Entry 8SZT (X-ray diffraction, 2.50 A resolution); this record covers chains B and A.

# Chain B (and A)
Protein: Histone deacetylase domain-containing protein
Organism: Acinetobacter baumannii
Notes: chain A of this document is another copy of the same molecule, construct and numbering; everything in this record applies to it too
UniProt: R8YPJ7 (R8YPJ7_ACIPI); residues 1-370 here = UniProt positions 1-370
Amino-acid sequence (372 residues; row label = number of the first residue in the row; numbers below 1 keep their minus sign (Gly-1 is residue -1)):
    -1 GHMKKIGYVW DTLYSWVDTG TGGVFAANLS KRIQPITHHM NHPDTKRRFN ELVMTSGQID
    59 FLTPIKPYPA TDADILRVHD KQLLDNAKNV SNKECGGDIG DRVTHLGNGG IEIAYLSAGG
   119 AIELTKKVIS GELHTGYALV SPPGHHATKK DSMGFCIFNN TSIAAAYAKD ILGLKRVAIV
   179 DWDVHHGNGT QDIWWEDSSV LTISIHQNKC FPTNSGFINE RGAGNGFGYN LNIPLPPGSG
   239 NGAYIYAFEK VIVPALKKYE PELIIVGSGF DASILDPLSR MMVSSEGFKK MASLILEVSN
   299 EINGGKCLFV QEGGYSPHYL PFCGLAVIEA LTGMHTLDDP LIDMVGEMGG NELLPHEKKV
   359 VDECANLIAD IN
Not modelled in the structure: -1 to 2, 93-94, 341-346 (chain A: -1 to 2, 341-343)
Differences from the reference sequence: expression tag (-1 to 0); conflict Ile4 (Val in R8YPJ7), Tyr66 (His in R8YPJ7), Val101 (Ile in R8YPJ7), Ile340 (Met in R8YPJ7)
Ion coordination: K+ site 1: Asp179, Asp181, His183, Ser202, Ile203; Zn2+ near His183 (its only coordinating residue here); K+ site 2: Trp192, Asp195, Val198, Tyr227

# How chain B and chain A interact
Residue-residue contacts (64):
  Phe23(B) - Leu273(A)  hydrophobic
  Phe23(B) - His316(A)
  Lys29(B) - Leu335(A)
  Arg30(B) - Leu50(A)
  Arg30(B) - Thr53(A)  hydrogen bond (side chain-backbone)
  Arg30(B) - Phe320(A)
  Arg30(B) - Leu335(A)
  Ile31(B) - Phe320(A)  hydrophobic
  Ile31(B) - Pro338(A)  hydrophobic
  Gln32(B) - Arg45(A)
  Gln32(B) - Arg46(A)  hydrogen bond (backbone-side chain)
  Gln32(B) - Glu49(A)  hydrogen bond
  Pro33(B) - Arg46(A)  hydrogen bond (backbone-side chain)
  Ile34(B) - Arg46(A)
  Ile34(B) - Pro315(A)  hydrophobic
  Ile34(B) - His316(A)
  His36(B) - His316(A)  hydrogen bond (backbone-side chain)
  Met38(B) - Leu273(A)  hydrophobic
  Met38(B) - His316(A)
  Arg45(B) - Gln32(A)
  Arg46(B) - Gln32(A)  hydrogen bond (side chain-backbone)
  Arg46(B) - Pro33(A)  hydrogen bond (side chain-backbone)
  Arg46(B) - Ile34(A)
  Glu49(B) - Gln32(A)  hydrogen bond
  Leu50(B) - Arg30(A)
  Thr53(B) - Arg30(A)  hydrogen bond (backbone-side chain)
  Lys207(B) - Glu345(A)
  Lys207(B) - Met346(A)
  Pro235(B) - Pro235(A)
  Pro235(B) - Gly236(A)
  Pro235(B) - Met280(A)  hydrophobic
  Gly236(B) - Pro235(A)
  Ser271(B) - Arg278(A)  hydrogen bond (backbone-side chain)
  Ile272(B) - Pro275(A)
  Ile272(B) - Arg278(A)  hydrogen bond (backbone-side chain)
  Leu273(B) - Phe23(A)  hydrophobic
  Leu273(B) - Met38(A)  hydrophobic
  Leu273(B) - Pro275(A)
  Leu273(B) - Arg278(A)
  Asp274(B) - Arg278(A)  hydrogen bond (backbone-side chain)
  Pro275(B) - Leu273(A)
  Ser277(B) - Arg278(A)  hydrogen bond (backbone-side chain)
  Arg278(B) - Ser271(A)  hydrogen bond (side chain-backbone)
  Arg278(B) - Ile272(A)  hydrogen bond (side chain-backbone)
  Arg278(B) - Leu273(A)
  Arg278(B) - Asp274(A)  hydrogen bond (side chain-backbone)
  Arg278(B) - Ser277(A)  hydrogen bond (side chain-backbone)
  Arg278(B) - Arg278(A)
  Arg278(B) - Met279(A)  hydrogen bond (side chain-backbone)
  Arg278(B) - Met280(A)
  Met279(B) - Arg278(A)  hydrogen bond (backbone-side chain)
  Met280(B) - Pro235(A)  hydrophobic
  Met280(B) - Arg278(A)
  Pro315(B) - Ile34(A)  hydrophobic
  His316(B) - Phe23(A)
  His316(B) - Ile34(A)
  His316(B) - His36(A)
  His316(B) - Met38(A)
  Phe320(B) - Arg30(A)
  Phe320(B) - Ile31(A)  hydrophobic
  Leu335(B) - Lys29(A)
  Leu335(B) - Arg30(A)
  Pro338(B) - Ile31(A)  hydrophobic
  His354(B) - His354(A)  hydrogen bond
Other interface residues (no listed pair), chain B (39 interface residues in all): Ser28, His37, Gln205, Thr211, Leu276, Tyr317, Leu352
Other interface residues (no listed pair), chain A (37 interface residues in all): His37, Gln205, Leu276, Tyr317

# Summary
39 residues of chain B and 37 residues of chain A are in contact, with 20 hydrogen bonds. Polar contacts
include Arg30(B)-Thr53(A), Gln32(B)-Arg46(A) and Gln32(B)-Glu49(A). Asp179(B), Asp181(B), His183(B), Ser202(B)
and Ile203(B) coordinate K+ site 1. Trp192(B), Asp195(B), Val198(B) and Tyr227(B) form the K+ site 2.
Both chains are Histone deacetylase domain-containing protein (Acinetobacter baumannii). Entry 8SZT (Structure
of Kdac1 from Acinetobacter baumannii) was determined by X-ray diffraction (same publication as 8SZU).
